PDB entry 9CG9 | electron microscopy, 2.94 A resolution | chains G and J of the 11 polymer chains in the assembly

== Chain G ==
Protein: Histone H2A type 1
Organism: Xenopus laevis
UniProtKB: P06897 (H2A1_XENLA); residues 1-129 here correspond to UniProt positions 2-130 (UniProt number = residue number + 1)
Sequence (129 residues; each row starts with the number of its first residue):
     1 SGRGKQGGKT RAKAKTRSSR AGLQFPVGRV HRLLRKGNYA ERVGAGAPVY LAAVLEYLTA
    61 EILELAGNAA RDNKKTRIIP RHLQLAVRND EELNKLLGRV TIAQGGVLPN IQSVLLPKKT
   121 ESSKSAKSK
Unresolved in the structure: 1-9, 119-129
Sequence notes: engineered mutation Arg-99 (Gly100 in P06897), Ser-123 (Ala124 in P06897)
Curated features (UniProtKB/Swiss-Prot):
  - modified residue: Ser-1 (N-acetylserine), Lys-5 (N6-(2-hydroxyisobutyryl)lysine), Lys-9 (N6-(2-hydroxyisobutyryl)lysine), Lys-36 (N6-(2-hydroxyisobutyryl)lysine), Lys-74 (N6-(2-hydroxyisobutyryl)lysine), Lys-75 (N6-(2-hydroxyisobutyryl)lysine), Lys-95 (N6-(2-hydroxyisobutyryl)lysine), Gln-104 (N5-methylglutamine), Lys-118 (N6-(2-hydroxyisobutyryl)lysine)
  - cross-link (Glycyl lysine isopeptide (Lys-Gly)): Lys-13 (interchain with G-Cter in ubiquitin), Lys-15 (interchain with G-Cter in ubiquitin), Lys-119 (interchain with G-Cter in ubiquitin)

== Chain J ==
Molecule: Widom 601 DNA forward strand
Sequence (154 nucleotides; row label = number of the first residue in the row):
     1 CTGGAGAATC CCGGTGCCGA GGCCGCTCAA TTGGTCGTAG ACAGCTCTAG CACCGCTTAA
    61 ACGCACGTAC GCGCTGTCCC CCGCGTTTTA ACCGCCAAGG GGATTACTCC CTAGTCTCCA
   121 GGCACGTGTC AGATATATAC ATCCTGTGCA TGTA

== How chain G and chain J interact ==
Contacting residue pairs - 19 pairs, chain G then chain J:
  Arg-11(G) / DT117(J)  hydrogen bond to the base
  Arg-11(G) / DC118(J)  sugar contact
  Thr-16(G) / DG121(J)  sugar contact
  Arg-29(G) / DG122(J)  hydrogen bond to the phosphate
  Arg-29(G) / DC123(J)  salt bridge to the phosphate
  His-31(G) / DA113(J)  salt bridge to the phosphate
  Arg-35(G) / DA113(J)  salt bridge to the phosphate
  Arg-42(G) / DT112(J)  phosphate contact
  Arg-42(G) / DA113(J)  phosphate contact
  Val-43(G) / DT112(J)  phosphate contact
  Val-43(G) / DA113(J)  hydrogen bond to the phosphate
  Gly-44(G) / DT112(J)  phosphate contact
  Ala-45(G) / DT112(J)  phosphate contact
  Lys-75(G) / DG132(J)  phosphate contact
  Lys-75(G) / DA133(J)  phosphate contact
  Thr-76(G) / DA131(J)  sugar contact
  Thr-76(G) / DG132(J)  hydrogen bond to the phosphate
  Arg-77(G) / DA131(J)  sugar contact
  Arg-77(G) / DG132(J)  hydrogen bond to the phosphate
Interface residues without a listed pair, chain G (13 interface residues in all): Glu-41

== Summary ==
The interface between chain G and chain J involves 13 residues on one side and 10 on the other, with 5
hydrogen bonds and 3 salt bridges. Polar pairs include Arg-11(G)/DT117(J), Arg-29(G)/DG122(J) and
Val-43(G)/DA113(J).
Here chain G is Histone H2A type 1 (Xenopus laevis) and chain J is Widom 601 DNA forward strand. Entry 9CG9
(Cryo-EM structure of an HMGB1 box bound to nucleosome at SHL-2) was determined by electron microscopy.
